1FWN - chains A and B; structure by X-ray diffraction, 1.94 A resolution.

# Chain A
Molecule: 2-dehydro-3-deoxyphosphooctonate aldolase
Source organism: Aquifex aeolicus
Notes: EC 4.1.2.16
UniProtKB: O66496 (KDSA_AQUAE); residues 1001-1267 here correspond to UniProt positions 1-267 (UniProt number = residue number - 1000)
Sequence (267 residues; row label = number of the first residue in the row):
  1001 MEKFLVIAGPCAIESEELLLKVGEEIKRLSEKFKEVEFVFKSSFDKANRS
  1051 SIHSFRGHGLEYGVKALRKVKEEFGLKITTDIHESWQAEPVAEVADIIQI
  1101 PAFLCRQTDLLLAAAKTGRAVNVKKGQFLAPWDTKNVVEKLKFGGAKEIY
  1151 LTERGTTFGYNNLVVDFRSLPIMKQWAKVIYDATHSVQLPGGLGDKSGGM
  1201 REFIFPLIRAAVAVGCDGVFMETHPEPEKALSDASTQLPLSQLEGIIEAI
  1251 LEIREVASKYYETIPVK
Not modelled in the structure: 1001, 1192-1198, 1265-1267
Small-molecule neighbours: phosphoenolpyruvate (PEP): Lys-1041, Ser-1043, Lys-1046, Asn-1048, Asp-1081, Gln-1099, Pro-1101, Ala-1102, Lys-1124, Arg-1154, His-1185, Phe-1220

# Chain B
Molecule: 2-dehydro-3-deoxyphosphooctonate aldolase
Source organism: Aquifex aeolicus
Notes: EC 4.1.2.16
UniProtKB: O66496 (KDSA_AQUAE); residues 2001-2267 here correspond to UniProt positions 1-267 (UniProt number = residue number - 2000)
Sequence (267 residues; numbered 2001 to 2267; the number before each row is that of its first residue):
  2001 MEKFLVIAGPCAIESEELLLKVGEEIKRLSEKFKEVEFVFKSSFDKANRS
  2051 SIHSFRGHGLEYGVKALRKVKEEFGLKITTDIHESWQAEPVAEVADIIQI
  2101 PAFLCRQTDLLLAAAKTGRAVNVKKGQFLAPWDTKNVVEKLKFGGAKEIY
  2151 LTERGTTFGYNNLVVDFRSLPIMKQWAKVIYDATHSVQLPGGLGDKSGGM
  2201 REFIFPLIRAAVAVGCDGVFMETHPEPEKALSDASTQLPLSQLEGIIEAI
  2251 LEIREVASKYYETIPVK
Not modelled in the structure: 2001, 2192-2198, 2265-2267
Small-molecule neighbours: phosphoenolpyruvate (PEP): Lys-2041, Ser-2043, Lys-2046, Asn-2048, Asp-2081, Gln-2099, Pro-2101, Ala-2102, Lys-2124, Arg-2154, His-2185, Phe-2220

# Chain A / chain B interface
Pairs across the interface - 60 pairs, chain A then chain B:
  Ala-1047(A) / Arg-2106(B)
  Ala-1047(A) / Gln-2107(B)
  Ala-1047(A) / Thr-2108(B)  hydrogen bond (backbone-backbone)
  Asn-1048(A) / Arg-2106(B)  hydrogen bond (backbone-side chain)
  Asn-1048(A) / Gln-2107(B)
  Arg-1049(A) / Lys-2140(B)  hydrogen bond (backbone-side chain)
  Ser-1050(A) / Arg-2106(B)  hydrogen bond
  Ser-1050(A) / Asn-2136(B)
  Ser-1050(A) / Lys-2140(B)
  Ile-1052(A) / Thr-2108(B)
  Ile-1052(A) / Lys-2140(B)
  Ile-1052(A) / Phe-2143(B)  hydrophobic
  His-1053(A) / Glu-2139(B)  salt bridge
  Arg-1056(A) / Thr-2108(B)
  Arg-1056(A) / Asp-2109(B)  salt bridge
  Glu-1084(A) / Glu-2084(B)
  Glu-1084(A) / Ser-2085(B)  hydrogen bond
  Ser-1085(A) / Glu-2084(B)  hydrogen bond
  Phe-1103(A) / Phe-2103(B)
  Phe-1103(A) / Arg-2106(B)
  Phe-1103(A) / Gln-2107(B)
  Phe-1103(A) / Phe-2128(B)  hydrophobic
  Leu-1104(A) / Leu-2104(B)  hydrophobic
  Leu-1104(A) / Gln-2107(B)
  Arg-1106(A) / Ala-2047(B)
  Arg-1106(A) / Asn-2048(B)  hydrogen bond (side chain-backbone)
  Arg-1106(A) / Ser-2050(B)  hydrogen bond
  Arg-1106(A) / Phe-2103(B)
  Gln-1107(A) / Ala-2047(B)
  Gln-1107(A) / Asn-2048(B)
  Gln-1107(A) / Phe-2103(B)
  Gln-1107(A) / Leu-2104(B)
  Thr-1108(A) / Ala-2047(B)  hydrogen bond (backbone-backbone)
  Thr-1108(A) / Ile-2052(B)
  Thr-1108(A) / Arg-2056(B)
  Asp-1109(A) / Arg-2056(B)  salt bridge
  Phe-1128(A) / Phe-2103(B)  hydrophobic
  Phe-1128(A) / Phe-2128(B)  hydrophobic
  Phe-1128(A) / Thr-2157(B)
  Ala-1130(A) / Tyr-2160(B)  hydrophobic
  Ala-1130(A) / Asn-2161(B)
  Pro-1131(A) / Tyr-2160(B)
  Trp-1132(A) / Tyr-2160(B)  hydrophobic
  Trp-1132(A) / Asn-2161(B)
  Asp-1133(A) / Asn-2161(B)
  Asn-1136(A) / Ser-2050(B)
  Glu-1139(A) / His-2053(B)  salt bridge
  Lys-1140(A) / Arg-2049(B)  hydrogen bond (side chain-backbone)
  Lys-1140(A) / Ser-2050(B)
  Lys-1140(A) / Ile-2052(B)
  Phe-1143(A) / Ile-2052(B)  hydrophobic
  Thr-1157(A) / Phe-2128(B)
  Tyr-1160(A) / Ala-2130(B)  hydrophobic
  Tyr-1160(A) / Pro-2131(B)
  Tyr-1160(A) / Trp-2132(B)  hydrophobic
  Tyr-1160(A) / Asp-2166(B)  hydrogen bond
  Asn-1161(A) / Ala-2130(B)
  Asn-1161(A) / Trp-2132(B)
  Asn-1161(A) / Asp-2133(B)
  Asp-1166(A) / Tyr-2160(B)  hydrogen bond
Also at the interface, not in a pair above, chain A (35 interface residues in all): Ser-1051, Leu-1112, Gln-1127, Leu-1129, Thr-1156, Arg-1168, Gly-1191
Also at the interface, not in a pair above, chain B (35 interface residues in all): Ser-2051, Leu-2112, Gln-2127, Leu-2129, Thr-2156, Arg-2168, Gly-2191

# In short
Chain A and chain B each contribute 35 residues to their interface; the contacts include 12 hydrogen bonds and
4 salt bridges. Among the polar pairs are His-1053(A)/Glu-2139(B), Arg-1056(A)/Asp-2109(B) and
Asp-1109(A)/Arg-2056(B). Chain A binds phosphoenolpyruvate. Bound to chain B: phosphoenolpyruvate.
Both chains are 2-dehydro-3-deoxyphosphooctonate aldolase (Aquifex aeolicus). Entry 1FWN (Aquifex aeolicus
KDO8P synthase in complex with pep) was determined by X-ray diffraction together with 1FWT, 1FX6, 1FXP, 1FXQ
and 1FY6 from the same study.
